PDB entry 6UT4 | electron microscopy, 3.10 A resolution | chains A and F of the 6 polymer chains in the assembly

== Chain A (and F) ==
Name: GTPase subunit of restriction endonuclease
Source organism: Thermococcus gammatolerans
Notes: chain F of this document is another copy of the same molecule, construct and numbering; everything in this record applies to it too
UniProtKB: C5A3Z3 (C5A3Z3_THEGJ); residue numbers follow UniProt; this construct covers 186-613
Sequence (428 residues; each row starts with the number of its first residue):
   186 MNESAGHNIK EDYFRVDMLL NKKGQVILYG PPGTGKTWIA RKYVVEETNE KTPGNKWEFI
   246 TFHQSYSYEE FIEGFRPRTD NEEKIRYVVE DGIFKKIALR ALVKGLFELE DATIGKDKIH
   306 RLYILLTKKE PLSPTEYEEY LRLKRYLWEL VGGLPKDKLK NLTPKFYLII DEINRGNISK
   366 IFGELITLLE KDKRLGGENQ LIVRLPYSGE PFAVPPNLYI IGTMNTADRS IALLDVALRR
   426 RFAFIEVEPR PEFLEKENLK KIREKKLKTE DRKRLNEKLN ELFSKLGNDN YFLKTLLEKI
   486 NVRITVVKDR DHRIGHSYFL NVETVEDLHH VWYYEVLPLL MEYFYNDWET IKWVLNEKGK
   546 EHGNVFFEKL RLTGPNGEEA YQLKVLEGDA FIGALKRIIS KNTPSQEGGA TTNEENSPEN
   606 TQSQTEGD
Unresolved in the structure: 186-197, 585-613 (chain F: 186-194, 585-613)
Metal / ion sites: Mg2+: Thr222, Asp356 (together with GTP-gamma-S)
Ligand contacts:
  - GTP-gamma-S (GSP; 5'-guanosine-diphosphate-monothiophosphate), molecule 1: Pro217, Gly218, Thr219, Gly220, Lys221, Thr222, Trp223, Glu357, Asn410, Phe438, Ile447, His501, Ser502, Leu505
  - GTP-gamma-S (GSP), molecule 2: Asp377, Asn384, Arg425
From the paper describing this entry:
  - self-association interface (contacts with another copy of this molecule); pairs are residue here / residue on that copy: Glu527-Arg424
  - mutagenesis - R360A, R414A, D420A, R424A, E527A, Y530A: increased catalytic activity
  - binding site for GTP-gamma-S: Lys221, Trp223, Glu375, Asp377, Lys378, Arg425, Arg426, His501
  - mutagenesis - K221A, T222A, D356A, N410A, D413A, R425A, R426A: decreased catalytic activity
  - mutagenesis - W223A, D356A, R425A, R426A: decreased stability
  - mutagenesis - W223A, N410A, D413A: abolished catalytic activity
  - catalytic residues: Arg426
  - mutagenesis - E375A, D377A, K378A: unchanged catalytic activity

== Chain A / chain F interface ==
Residue-residue contacts (50; chain A residue first):
  Arg200(A) - Tyr519(F)
  Leu204(A) - His515(F)
  Leu204(A) - Tyr519(F)  hydrophobic
  Lys207(A) - Asp512(F)  salt bridge
  Lys207(A) - His515(F)
  Lys208(A) - Glu520(F)  salt bridge
  Phe260(A) - Pro262(F)
  Phe260(A) - Thr264(F)
  Phe260(A) - Ile270(F)  hydrophobic
  Ile270(A) - Glu268(F)
  Arg271(A) - Glu267(F)
  Arg271(A) - Glu268(F)
  Tyr272(A) - Thr264(F)
  Tyr272(A) - Glu268(F)
  Tyr272(A) - Ile270(F)  hydrophobic
  Ser364(A) - His248(F)  hydrogen bond (backbone-side chain)
  Ser364(A) - Ser250(F)
  Lys365(A) - Ser250(F)
  Gly368(A) - His248(F)  hydrogen bond (backbone-side chain)
  Thr372(A) - Thr246(F)
  Asn384(A) - Arg226(F)
  Gln385(A) - Arg226(F)  hydrogen bond (backbone-side chain)
  Leu386(A) - Pro238(F)  hydrophobic
  Leu386(A) - Phe244(F)  hydrophobic
  Pro391(A) - Arg261(F)
  Tyr392(A) - Arg261(F)
  Tyr392(A) - Pro262(F)  hydrophobic
  Ser393(A) - Pro316(F)
  Gly394(A) - Lys314(F)
  Gly394(A) - Pro316(F)
  Ile416(A) - Tyr530(F)
  Asp420(A) - Arg360(F)  salt bridge
  Ala422(A) - Arg360(F)
  Arg424(A) - Glu527(F)  salt bridge
  Arg425(A) - Pro217(F)
  Arg425(A) - Asn410(F)
  Arg425(A) - Leu524(F)
  Arg425(A) - Glu527(F)  salt bridge
  Arg426(A) - Glu357(F)  salt bridge
  Phe429(A) - Tyr519(F)
  Lys484(A) - Leu557(F)
  Thr490(A) - Leu555(F)
  Thr490(A) - Ala565(F)
  Val491(A) - Leu555(F)  hydrophobic
  Val491(A) - Leu557(F)  hydrophobic
  Val491(A) - Glu563(F)
  Val491(A) - Ala565(F)  hydrophobic
  Arg495(A) - Gln567(F)
  Trp538(A) - Thr558(F)
  Lys543(A) - Pro560(F)
Interface residues without a listed pair, chain A (41 interface residues in all): Met203, Lys378, Arg389, Ser415, Val421, Glu433, Val487, Val492, Lys493
Interface residues without a listed pair, chain F (42 interface residues in all): Trp223, Gln249, Arg263, Glu315, Asp413, Tyr528, Asn531, Gly559, Glu564, Tyr566

== Overview ==
41 residues of chain A and 42 residues of chain F are in contact, with 3 hydrogen bonds and 6 salt bridges.
Polar pairs include Lys207(A)-Asp512(F), Lys208(A)-Glu520(F) and Asp420(A)-Arg360(F). The paper reports the
catalytic residue Arg426(A); K221A, T222A and D356A of chain A, among others, reduce catalytic activity; 17
substitutions were tested in all.
Chain A and chain F are both GTPase subunit of restriction endonuclease (Thermococcus gammatolerans); the
structure, Cryo-EM structure of the asymmetric AAA+ domain hexamer from Thermococcus gammatolerans McrB, was
determined by electron microscopy, deposited together with 6UT3, 6UT5, 6UT6, 6UT7 and 6UT8.
